Entry 5W5T (X-ray diffraction, 1.76 A resolution); this record covers chains A and C of the 4 polymer chains in the assembly.

# Chain A (and C)
Protein: Glucose-1-phosphate adenylyltransferase
Source organism: Rhizobium radiobacter
Notes: EC 2.7.7.27; chain C of this document is another copy of the same molecule, construct and numbering; everything in this record applies to it too
UniProt: P39669 (GLGC_RHIRD); residues 7-421 here correspond to UniProt positions 6-420 (UniProt number = residue number - 1)
Amino-acid sequence (415 residues; each row starts with the number of its first residue):
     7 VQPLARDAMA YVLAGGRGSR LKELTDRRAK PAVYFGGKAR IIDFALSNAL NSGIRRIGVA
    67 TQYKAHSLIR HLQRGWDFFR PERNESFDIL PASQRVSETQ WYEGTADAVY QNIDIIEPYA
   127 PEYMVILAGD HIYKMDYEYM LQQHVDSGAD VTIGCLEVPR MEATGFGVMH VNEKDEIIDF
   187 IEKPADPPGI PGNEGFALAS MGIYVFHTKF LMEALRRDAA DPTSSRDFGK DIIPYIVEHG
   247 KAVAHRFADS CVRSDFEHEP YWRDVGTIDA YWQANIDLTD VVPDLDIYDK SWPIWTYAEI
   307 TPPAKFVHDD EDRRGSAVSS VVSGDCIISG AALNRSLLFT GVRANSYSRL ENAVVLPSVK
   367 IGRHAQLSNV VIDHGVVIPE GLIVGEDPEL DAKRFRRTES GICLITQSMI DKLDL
Not modelled in the structure: 99-104, 420-421 (chain C: 101-103)
Differences from the reference sequence: conflict Leu-221 (Val220 in P39669)
UniProt features mapped onto this chain:
  - binding site (alpha-D-glucose 1-phosphate): Tyr-108, Gly-173, Glu-188, Lys-189, Ser-206
Residues lining bound ligands: ethyl 2-oxopropanoate (9X7): Lys-44, Glu-305, Thr-307, Pro-308, Pro-309, Ala-310, Val-328, Ser-329, Gly-330
Reported in the primary citation:
  - binding site for ethyl 2-oxopropanoate: Lys-44, Gly-330
  - mutagenesis - K44A: abolished catalytic activity
  - mutagenesis - K44A: decreased catalytic activity on Fru6P
  - mutagenesis - K44A: decreased stability
  - mutagenesis - P97A: abolished catalytic activity on Fru6P
  - mutagenesis - G330D: increased catalytic activity
  - mutagenesis - G330D: increased stability
  - catalytic residues: Arg-26 (citing earlier work)
  - allosteric site: Arg-46 (citing earlier work)

# How chain A and chain C interact
Pairs across the interface (32):
  Val-7(A) with Glu-144(C); Tyr-145(C), hydrophobic
  Gln-8(A) with Asp-142(C); Tyr-145(C)
  Pro-9(A) with Pro-9(C), hydrophobic
  Arg-12(A) with Asn-57(C); Ser-58(C), hydrogen bond (side chain-backbone); Asp-142(C), salt bridge; Glu-144(C)
  Leu-56(A) with Arg-89(C)
  Ser-58(A) with Arg-12(C), hydrogen bond (backbone-side chain)
  Phe-84(A) with Arg-89(C)
  Glu-88(A) with Pro-299(C); Trp-301(C)
  Arg-89(A) with Leu-56(C); Phe-84(C); Trp-301(C)
  Asn-90(A) with Lys-296(C), hydrogen bond (side chain-backbone); Pro-299(C)
  Asp-142(A) with Gln-8(C); Arg-12(C), salt bridge
  Glu-144(A) with Val-7(C); Arg-12(C)
  Tyr-145(A) with Val-7(C), hydrophobic; Gln-8(C), hydrogen bond
  Gln-148(A) with Val-7(C)
  Lys-296(A) with Asn-90(C), hydrogen bond (backbone-side chain)
  Ser-297(A) with Asn-90(C)
  Pro-299(A) with Glu-88(C); Asn-90(C)
  Trp-301(A) with Glu-88(C); Arg-89(C)
Other interface residues (no listed pair), chain A (20 interface residues in all): Asn-57, Trp-298
Other interface residues (no listed pair), chain C (20 interface residues in all): Gln-148, Ser-297, Trp-298

# Summary
Chain A and chain C each contribute 20 residues to their interface, with 5 hydrogen bonds and 2 salt bridges.
Polar contacts include Arg-12(A)/Asp-142(C), Arg-12(A)/Ser-58(C) and Asn-90(A)/Lys-296(C). Ligands of chain A:
ethyl 2-oxopropanoate. From the paper: the catalytic residue Arg-26(A); K44A of chain A abolishes catalytic
activity; 3 substitutions were tested in all.
Chain A and chain C are both Glucose-1-phosphate adenylyltransferase (Rhizobium radiobacter); the structure,
Agrobacterium tumefaciens ADP-Glucose Pyrophosphorylase bound to activator ethyl pyruvate, was determined by
X-ray diffraction together with 5W5R and 5W6J from the same study.
